PDB entry 3HXN | X-ray diffraction, 2.00 A resolution | chains A and D of the 4 polymer chains in the assembly

# Chain A
Molecule: Hemoglobin subunit alpha
From: Homo sapiens
UniProt: P69905 (HBA_HUMAN); residues 1-141 here correspond to UniProt positions 2-142 (UniProt number = residue number + 1)
Sequence (141 residues; numbered 1 to 141; the number before each row is that of its first residue):
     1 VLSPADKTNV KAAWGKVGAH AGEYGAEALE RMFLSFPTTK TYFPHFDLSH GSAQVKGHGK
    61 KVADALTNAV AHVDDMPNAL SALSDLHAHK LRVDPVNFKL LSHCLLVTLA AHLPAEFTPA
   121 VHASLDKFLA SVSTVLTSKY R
Bound ions: heme Fe: H87 (together with carbon monoxide)
Ligand contacts: carbon monoxide / heme: L29, M32, T39, Y42, F43, H45, F46, H58, K61, V62, A65, L66, L83, L86, H87, L91, V93, N97, F98, L101, L105, V132, L136
Swiss-Prot annotation at these positions:
  - binding site (O2): H58
  - binding site (heme b): H87
  - site: T8, N9 (Microbial infection: Cleavage), K11 (Not glycated), A13, W14 (Microbial infection: Cleavage), Y24, G25 (Microbial infection: Cleavage), L29, E30 (Microbial infection: Cleavage), H45, F46 (Microbial infection: Cleavage), D47, L48 (Microbial infection: Cleavage), S52, A53 (Microbial infection: Cleavage), V55, K56 (Microbial infection: Cleavage), K56 (Not glycated), G59, K60 (Microbial infection: Cleavage), K60 (Not glycated), K90 (Not glycated), L91, R92 (Microbial infection: Cleavage), K99 (Not glycated), L106, V107 (Microbial infection: Cleavage), T108, L109 (Microbial infection: Cleavage), V121, H122 (Microbial infection: Cleavage), S133, T134 (Microbial infection: Cleavage)
  - modified residue: S3 (Phosphoserine), K7 (N6-succinyllysine), T8 (Phosphothreonine), K11 (N6-succinyllysine), K16 (N6-acetyllysine), Y24 (Phosphotyrosine), S35 (Phosphoserine), K40 (N6-succinyllysine), S49 (Phosphoserine), S102 (Phosphoserine), T108 (Phosphothreonine), S124 (Phosphoserine), S131 (Phosphoserine), T134 (Phosphothreonine), T137 (Phosphothreonine), S138 (Phosphoserine)
  - glycosylation (N-linked (Glc) (glycation) lysine): K7, K16, K40, K61

# Chain D
Molecule: Hemoglobin subunit beta
From: Homo sapiens
UniProt: P68871 (HBB_HUMAN); residues 1-146 here correspond to UniProt positions 2-147 (UniProt number = residue number + 1)
Sequence (146 residues; row label = number of the first residue in the row):
     1 VHLTPEEKSA VTALWGKVNV DEVGGEALGR LLVVYPWTQR FFESFGDLST PDAVMGNPKV
    61 KAHGKKVLGA FSDGLAHLDN LKGTFATLSE LHCDKLHVDP ENFRLLGNVL VCVLAHHFGK
   121 EFTPPVQAAY QKVVAGVANA LAHKYH
Bound ions: heme Fe: H92 (together with carbon monoxide)
Ligand contacts:
  - carbon monoxide / heme: L28, L31, T38, F41, F42, F45, H63, K66, V67, A70, F71, F85, L88, L91, H92, L96, V98, N102, F103, L106, L141
  - inositol hexakisphosphate (IHP): H2, K82, N139, H143
Swiss-Prot annotation at these positions:
  - binding site ((2R)-2,3-bisphosphoglycerate): V1, H2, K82, H143
  - binding site (heme b): H63, H92
  - site: E7, K8 (Microbial infection: Cleavage), G25, E26 (Microbial infection: Cleavage), G29, R30 (Microbial infection: Cleavage), Y35, P36 (Microbial infection: Cleavage), W37, T38 (Microbial infection: Cleavage), F45, G46 (Microbial infection: Cleavage), D52, A53 (Microbial infection: Cleavage), G56, N57 (Microbial infection: Cleavage), K59 (Not glycated), F71, S72 (Microbial infection: Cleavage), G74, L75 (Microbial infection: Cleavage), K82 (Not glycated), T84, F85 (Microbial infection: Cleavage), H92, C93 (Microbial infection: Cleavage), K95 (Not glycated), R104, L105 (Microbial infection: Cleavage), L110, V111 (Microbial infection: Cleavage), G119, K120 (Microbial infection: Cleavage), F122, T123 (Microbial infection: Cleavage), A128, A129 (Microbial infection: Cleavage) and 2 more in UniProt
  - modified residue: V1 (N-acetylvaline), S9 (Phosphoserine), T12 (Phosphothreonine), S44 (Phosphoserine), T50 (Phosphothreonine), K59 (N6-acetyllysine), K82 (N6-acetyllysine), T87 (Phosphothreonine), C93 (S-nitrosocysteine), K144 (N6-acetyllysine)
  - glycosylation: V1 (N-linked (Glc) (glycation) valine), K8 (N-linked (Glc) (glycation) lysine), K17 (N-linked (Glc) (glycation) lysine), K66 (N-linked (Glc) (glycation) lysine), K120 (N-linked (Glc) (glycation) lysine), K144 (N-linked (Glc) (glycation) lysine)

# How chain A and chain D interact
Contacting residue pairs (26; chain A residue first):
  P37(A) with H146(D)
  T38(A) with P100(D)
  K40(A) with H146(D), hydrogen bond (side chain-backbone)
  T41(A) with H97(D); V98(D); D99(D); Y145(D)
  Y42(A) with R40(D); D99(D), hydrogen bond
  P44(A) with H97(D)
  L91(A) with R40(D), hydrogen bond (backbone-side chain)
  R92(A) with W37(D); R40(D); E43(D), salt bridge
  D94(A) with W37(D), hydrogen bond; D99(D); E101(D); N102(D); L105(D)
  V96(A) with E101(D)
  N97(A) with D99(D), hydrogen bond
  Y140(A) with P36(D); W37(D), hydrophobic
  R141(A) with V34(D), hydrogen bond (side chain-backbone); P36(D); W37(D)
Interface residues without a listed pair, chain A (14 interface residues in all): P95
Interface residues without a listed pair, chain D (15 interface residues in all): Y35

# Summary
Chain A and chain D form an interface of 14 and 15 residues respectively, with 6 hydrogen bonds and 1 salt
bridge. Polar pairs include R92(A)-E43(D), K40(A)-H146(D) and Y42(A)-D99(D). Ligands of chain A: carbon
monoxide / heme.
Here chain A is Hemoglobin subunit alpha and chain D is Hemoglobin subunit beta, both from Homo sapiens. Entry
3HXN (The structure of human carbonmonoxyhemoglobin complex to IHP at 2.0 angstrons resolution) was determined
by X-ray diffraction.
